Entry 9CQR (electron microscopy, 2.70 A resolution); this record covers chains C and D of the 4 polymer chains in the assembly.

[Chain C]
Protein: Hemoglobin subunit alpha
Source organism: Homo sapiens
UniProt: P69905 (HBA_HUMAN); residues 1-140 here correspond to UniProt positions 2-141 (UniProt number = residue number + 1)
Sequence (140 residues; numbered 1 to 140; the number before each row is that of its first residue):
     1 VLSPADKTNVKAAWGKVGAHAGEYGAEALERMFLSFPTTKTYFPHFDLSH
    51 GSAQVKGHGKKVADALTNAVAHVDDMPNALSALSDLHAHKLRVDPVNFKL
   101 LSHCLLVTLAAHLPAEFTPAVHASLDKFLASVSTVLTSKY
Ion coordination: heme Fe near H87 (its only coordinating residue here)
Residues lining bound ligands: heme (HEM): T39, Y42, F43, H45, F46, H58, K61, V62, A65, L66, L83, L86, H87, L91, V93, N97, F98, L101, V132, L136
Swiss-Prot annotation at these positions:
  - binding site (O2): H58
  - binding site (heme b): H87
  - site: T8, N9 (Microbial infection: Cleavage), K11 (Not glycated), A13, W14 (Microbial infection: Cleavage), Y24, G25 (Microbial infection: Cleavage), L29, E30 (Microbial infection: Cleavage), H45, F46 (Microbial infection: Cleavage), D47, L48 (Microbial infection: Cleavage), S52, A53 (Microbial infection: Cleavage), V55, K56 (Microbial infection: Cleavage), K56 (Not glycated), G59, K60 (Microbial infection: Cleavage), K60 (Not glycated), K90 (Not glycated), L91, R92 (Microbial infection: Cleavage), K99 (Not glycated), L106, V107 (Microbial infection: Cleavage), T108, L109 (Microbial infection: Cleavage), V121, H122 (Microbial infection: Cleavage), S133, T134 (Microbial infection: Cleavage)
  - modified residue: S3 (Phosphoserine), K7 (N6-succinyllysine), T8 (Phosphothreonine), K11 (N6-succinyllysine), K16 (N6-acetyllysine), Y24 (Phosphotyrosine), S35 (Phosphoserine), K40 (N6-succinyllysine), S49 (Phosphoserine), S102 (Phosphoserine), T108 (Phosphothreonine), S124 (Phosphoserine), S131 (Phosphoserine), T134 (Phosphothreonine), T137 (Phosphothreonine), S138 (Phosphoserine)
  - glycosylation (N-linked (Glc) (glycation) lysine): K7, K16, K40, K61

[Chain D]
Protein: Hemoglobin subunit beta
Source organism: Homo sapiens
Notes: fragment: Hb_alpha
UniProt: P68871 (HBB_HUMAN); residues 1-146 here correspond to UniProt positions 2-147 (UniProt number = residue number + 1)
Sequence (146 residues; row label = number of the first residue in the row):
     1 VHLTPEEKSAVTALWGKVNVDEVGGEALGRLLVVYPWTQRFFESFGDLST
    51 PDAVMGNPKVKAHGKKVLGAFSDGLAHLDNLKGTFATLSELHCDKLHVDP
   101 ENFRLLGNVLVCVLAHHFGKEFTPPVQAAYQKVVAGVANALAHKYH
Not modelled in the structure: 144-146
Ion coordination: heme Fe near H92 (its only coordinating residue here)
Residues lining bound ligands: heme (HEM): L31, T38, F41, F42, F45, H63, K66, V67, A70, F71, L88, L91, H92, L96, V98, N102, F103, L106, V137, L141
Swiss-Prot annotation at these positions:
  - binding site ((2R)-2,3-bisphosphoglycerate): V1, H2, K82, H143
  - binding site (heme b): H63, H92
  - site: E7, K8 (Microbial infection: Cleavage), G25, E26 (Microbial infection: Cleavage), G29, R30 (Microbial infection: Cleavage), Y35, P36 (Microbial infection: Cleavage), W37, T38 (Microbial infection: Cleavage), F45, G46 (Microbial infection: Cleavage), D52, A53 (Microbial infection: Cleavage), G56, N57 (Microbial infection: Cleavage), K59 (Not glycated), F71, S72 (Microbial infection: Cleavage), G74, L75 (Microbial infection: Cleavage), K82 (Not glycated), T84, F85 (Microbial infection: Cleavage), H92, C93 (Microbial infection: Cleavage), K95 (Not glycated), R104, L105 (Microbial infection: Cleavage), L110, V111 (Microbial infection: Cleavage), G119, K120 (Microbial infection: Cleavage), F122, T123 (Microbial infection: Cleavage), A128, A129 (Microbial infection: Cleavage) and 2 more in UniProt
  - modified residue: V1 (N-acetylvaline), S9 (Phosphoserine), T12 (Phosphothreonine), S44 (Phosphoserine), T50 (Phosphothreonine), K59 (N6-acetyllysine), K82 (N6-acetyllysine), T87 (Phosphothreonine), C93 (S-nitrosocysteine), K144 (N6-acetyllysine)
  - glycosylation: V1 (N-linked (Glc) (glycation) valine), K8 (N-linked (Glc) (glycation) lysine), K17 (N-linked (Glc) (glycation) lysine), K66 (N-linked (Glc) (glycation) lysine), K120 (N-linked (Glc) (glycation) lysine), K144 (N-linked (Glc) (glycation) lysine)

[Chain C / chain D interface]
Contacting residue pairs (34; chain C residue first):
  R31(C) with F122(D); P124(D); Q127(D), hydrogen bond
  L34(C) with P124(D), hydrophobic; A128(D)
  S35(C) with A128(D)
  F36(C) with Q131(D)
  K99(C) with R104(D)
  H103(C) with N108(D); V111(D); C112(D); Q131(D), hydrogen bond
  V107(C) with C112(D), hydrophobic; A115(D), hydrophobic; Q127(D)
  A110(C) with C112(D); A115(D); H116(D)
  A111(C) with A115(D); G119(D); K120(D), hydrogen bond (backbone-side chain)
  H112(C) with K120(D), hydrogen bond
  P114(C) with H116(D), hydrogen bond (backbone-side chain)
  F117(C) with R30(D), hydrogen bond (backbone-side chain); H116(D), hydrogen bond (backbone-side chain)
  T118(C) with R30(D), hydrogen bond (backbone-side chain)
  P119(C) with R30(D); V33(D); M55(D), hydrophobic
  H122(C) with R30(D), hydrogen bond; V34(D)
  A123(C) with V34(D), hydrophobic
  D126(C) with V34(D); Y35(D)
Other interface residues (no listed pair), chain C (22 interface residues in all): E30, C104, L106, A115, A120
Other interface residues (no listed pair), chain D (21 interface residues in all): P51, T123, P125

[Overview]
The interface between chain C and chain D involves 22 residues on one side and 21 on the other; the contacts
include 9 hydrogen bonds. Polar contacts include R31(C)-Q127(D), H103(C)-Q131(D) and A111(C)-K120(D). Bound to
chain C: heme. Ligands of chain D: heme.
Chain C is Hemoglobin subunit alpha and chain D is Hemoglobin subunit beta, both from Homo sapiens; the
structure, Human metHb (C2 symmetry) obtained using the SPT Labtech chameleon under Al's Oil, was determined
by electron microscopy together with 9CQM, 9CQN, 9CQO, 9CQP, 9CQQ, 9CQS and 12 further entries from the same
study.
